1DSZ - chains C and A of the 4 polymer chains in the assembly; structure by X-ray diffraction, 1.70 A resolution.

# Chain C
Molecule: 15-nt DNA strand
Sequence (15 nucleotides; numbered 1495 to 1509; the number before each row is that of its first residue):
  1495 CAGGTCAAAG GTCAG

# Chain A
Name: Retinoic acid receptor alpha
From: Homo sapiens
UniProt: P10276 (RARA_HUMAN); residues 1129-1214 here correspond to UniProt positions 82-167 (UniProt number = residue number - 1047)
Sequence (86 residues; each row starts with the number of its first residue):
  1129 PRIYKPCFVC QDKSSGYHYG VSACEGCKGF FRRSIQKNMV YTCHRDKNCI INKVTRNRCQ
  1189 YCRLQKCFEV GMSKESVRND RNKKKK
Not modelled in the structure: 1129-1133, 1209-1214
Bound ions: Zn2+ site 1: Cys-1135, Cys-1138, Cys-1152, Cys-1155; Zn2+ site 2: Cys-1171, Cys-1177, Cys-1187, Cys-1190

# Interface between chain C and chain A
Contacting residue pairs (14; chain C residue first):
  DC1495(C) with Tyr-1145(A), sugar contact
  DA1496(C) with His-1146(A), phosphate contact; Tyr-1147(A), hydrogen bond to the phosphate; Ser-1204(A), sugar contact; Arg-1206(A), phosphate contact
  DG1497(C) with Tyr-1147(A), hydrogen bond to the phosphate; Lys-1156(A), hydrogen bond to the base; Arg-1160(A), phosphate contact; Gln-1164(A), sugar contact; Val-1205(A), phosphate contact; Arg-1206(A), hydrogen bond to the phosphate
  DG1498(C) with Arg-1160(A), base contact; Gln-1164(A), hydrogen bond to the phosphate
  DT1499(C) with Arg-1160(A), base contact

# Summary
5 residues of chain C face 9 of chain A across their interface, with 5 hydrogen bonds. Polar pairs include
DG1497(C)/Lys-1156(A), DA1496(C)/Tyr-1147(A) and DG1497(C)/Tyr-1147(A). Cys-1135(A), Cys-1138(A), Cys-1152(A)
and Cys-1155(A) form the Zn2+ site 1. Cys-1171(A), Cys-1177(A), Cys-1187(A) and Cys-1190(A) form the Zn2+ site
2.
Here chain C is a 15-nt DNA strand and chain A is Retinoic acid receptor alpha (Homo sapiens). Entry 1DSZ
(Structure of the rxr/rar DNA-binding domain heterodimer in complex with the retinoic acid response element
DR1) was determined by X-ray diffraction.
